PDB entry 8TE4 | X-ray diffraction, 2.65 A resolution | chains A and B of the 4 polymer chains in the assembly

[Chain A (and B)]
Name: DNA (cytosine-5)-methyltransferase 3A
Source organism: Homo sapiens
Notes: EC 2.1.1.37, 2.1.1.-; fragment: methyltransferase domain; chain B of this document is another copy of the same molecule, construct and numbering; everything in this record applies to it too
UniProt: Q9Y6K1 (DNM3A_HUMAN); numbering as in UniProt (aligned over 628-912)
Sequence (287 residues; each row starts with the number of its first residue):
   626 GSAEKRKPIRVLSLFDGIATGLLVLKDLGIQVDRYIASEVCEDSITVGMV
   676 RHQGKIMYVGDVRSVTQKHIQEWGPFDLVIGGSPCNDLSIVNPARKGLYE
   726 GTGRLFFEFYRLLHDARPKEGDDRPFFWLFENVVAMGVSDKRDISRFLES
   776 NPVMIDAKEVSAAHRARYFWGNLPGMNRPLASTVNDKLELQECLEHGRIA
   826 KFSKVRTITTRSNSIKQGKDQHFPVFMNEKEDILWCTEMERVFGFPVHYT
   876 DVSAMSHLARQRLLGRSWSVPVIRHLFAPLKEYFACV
Not modelled in the structure: 833-846 (chain B: 833-844)
Sequence notes: expression tag (626-627); engineered mutation Ala-879 (Asn in Q9Y6K1), His-882 (Arg in Q9Y6K1)
Curated features (UniProtKB/Swiss-Prot):
  - active site: Cys-710
  - binding site (S-adenosyl-L-methionine): Asp-641 to Thr-645, Glu-664, Asp-686 to Arg-688, Arg-891 to Trp-893
  - modified residue: Cys-710 (S-methylcysteine)
  - natural variant: Leu-648 (L648P: In TBRS), Gly-699 (G699D: In a patient with chronic myelomonocytic leukemia), Pro-700 (P700L: In TBRS), Phe-731 (deletion: In a patient with chronic myelomonocytic leukemia), Arg-749 (R749C: In TBRS), Arg-771 (R771Q: In TBRS; uncertain significance), Val-778 (V778G: In TBRS; uncertain significance), Asn-838 (N838D: In TBRS), His-882 (R882H: In TBRS and AML; this construct carries the variant), Phe-902 (F902S: In TBRS), Pro-904 (P904L: In TBRS)
  - mutagenesis: Phe-732 (F732A: Loss of activity due to the incapacity to bind the regulatory subunit DNMT3L)
What the authors report for this chain:
  - contacts within the chain: His-882/Leu-883, His-882/Gln-886
  - mutagenesis - M674T/R676K, M674T/R676K/R882H (2-fold), R676K, R676K/R882H (2-fold): increased catalytic activity

[Interface between chain A and chain B]
Residue-residue contacts - 34 pairs, chain A then chain B:
  Thr-671(A) with Trp-860(B)
  Met-674(A) with His-821(B); Gly-822(B); Asn-853(B)
  Val-675(A) with Glu-820(B); His-821(B); Trp-860(B), hydrophobic
  Arg-676(A) with His-873(B)
  Gln-678(A) with His-821(B)
  Gly-679(A) with His-821(B)
  Glu-820(A) with Val-675(B)
  His-821(A) with Met-674(B); Val-675(B); Gln-678(B), hydrogen bond (side chain-backbone); Gly-679(B)
  Gly-822(A) with Met-674(B)
  Asn-853(A) with Met-674(B)
  Trp-860(A) with Thr-671(B); Val-675(B), hydrophobic; Ser-878(B); Ala-879(B)
  Thr-862(A) with Asp-876(B)
  His-873(A) with Arg-676(B); His-873(B); Asp-876(B), salt bridge
  Asp-876(A) with Thr-862(B); His-873(B), salt bridge; Asp-876(B); Arg-885(B), salt bridge
  Ser-878(A) with Trp-860(B)
  Ala-879(A) with Trp-860(B); His-882(B)
  His-882(A) with Ala-879(B)
  Arg-885(A) with Asp-876(B), salt bridge
Other interface residues (no listed pair), chain A (21 interface residues in all): Met-852, Val-877, Met-880
Other interface residues (no listed pair), chain B (19 interface residues in all): Val-877

[In short]
The interface between chain A and chain B involves 21 residues on one side and 19 on the other; the contacts
include 1 hydrogen bond and 4 salt bridges. Among the polar pairs are His-873(A)/Asp-876(B),
Asp-876(A)/Arg-885(B) and His-821(A)/Gln-678(B). From the paper: M674T/R676K, M674T/R676K/R882H and R676K of
chain A, among others, increase catalytic activity; contacts within the chain involving His-882(A), Leu-883(A)
and Gln-886(A).
Both chains are DNA (cytosine-5)-methyltransferase 3A (Homo sapiens). Entry 8TE4 (Crystal structure of the
methyltransferase domain of R882H/N879A DNMT3A homotetramer) was determined by X-ray diffraction (same
publication as 8TDR, 8TE1 and 8TE3).
